PDB entry 4C2M | X-ray diffraction, 2.80 A resolution | chains A and B of the 15 polymer chains in the assembly

Chain A:
Molecule: DNA-directed RNA polymerase I subunit RPA190
Source organism: Saccharomyces cerevisiae
Notes: EC 2.7.7.6
UniProtKB: P10964 (RPA1_YEAST); residues 1-1664 here = UniProt positions 1-1664
Amino-acid sequence (1664 residues; row label = number of the first residue in the row):
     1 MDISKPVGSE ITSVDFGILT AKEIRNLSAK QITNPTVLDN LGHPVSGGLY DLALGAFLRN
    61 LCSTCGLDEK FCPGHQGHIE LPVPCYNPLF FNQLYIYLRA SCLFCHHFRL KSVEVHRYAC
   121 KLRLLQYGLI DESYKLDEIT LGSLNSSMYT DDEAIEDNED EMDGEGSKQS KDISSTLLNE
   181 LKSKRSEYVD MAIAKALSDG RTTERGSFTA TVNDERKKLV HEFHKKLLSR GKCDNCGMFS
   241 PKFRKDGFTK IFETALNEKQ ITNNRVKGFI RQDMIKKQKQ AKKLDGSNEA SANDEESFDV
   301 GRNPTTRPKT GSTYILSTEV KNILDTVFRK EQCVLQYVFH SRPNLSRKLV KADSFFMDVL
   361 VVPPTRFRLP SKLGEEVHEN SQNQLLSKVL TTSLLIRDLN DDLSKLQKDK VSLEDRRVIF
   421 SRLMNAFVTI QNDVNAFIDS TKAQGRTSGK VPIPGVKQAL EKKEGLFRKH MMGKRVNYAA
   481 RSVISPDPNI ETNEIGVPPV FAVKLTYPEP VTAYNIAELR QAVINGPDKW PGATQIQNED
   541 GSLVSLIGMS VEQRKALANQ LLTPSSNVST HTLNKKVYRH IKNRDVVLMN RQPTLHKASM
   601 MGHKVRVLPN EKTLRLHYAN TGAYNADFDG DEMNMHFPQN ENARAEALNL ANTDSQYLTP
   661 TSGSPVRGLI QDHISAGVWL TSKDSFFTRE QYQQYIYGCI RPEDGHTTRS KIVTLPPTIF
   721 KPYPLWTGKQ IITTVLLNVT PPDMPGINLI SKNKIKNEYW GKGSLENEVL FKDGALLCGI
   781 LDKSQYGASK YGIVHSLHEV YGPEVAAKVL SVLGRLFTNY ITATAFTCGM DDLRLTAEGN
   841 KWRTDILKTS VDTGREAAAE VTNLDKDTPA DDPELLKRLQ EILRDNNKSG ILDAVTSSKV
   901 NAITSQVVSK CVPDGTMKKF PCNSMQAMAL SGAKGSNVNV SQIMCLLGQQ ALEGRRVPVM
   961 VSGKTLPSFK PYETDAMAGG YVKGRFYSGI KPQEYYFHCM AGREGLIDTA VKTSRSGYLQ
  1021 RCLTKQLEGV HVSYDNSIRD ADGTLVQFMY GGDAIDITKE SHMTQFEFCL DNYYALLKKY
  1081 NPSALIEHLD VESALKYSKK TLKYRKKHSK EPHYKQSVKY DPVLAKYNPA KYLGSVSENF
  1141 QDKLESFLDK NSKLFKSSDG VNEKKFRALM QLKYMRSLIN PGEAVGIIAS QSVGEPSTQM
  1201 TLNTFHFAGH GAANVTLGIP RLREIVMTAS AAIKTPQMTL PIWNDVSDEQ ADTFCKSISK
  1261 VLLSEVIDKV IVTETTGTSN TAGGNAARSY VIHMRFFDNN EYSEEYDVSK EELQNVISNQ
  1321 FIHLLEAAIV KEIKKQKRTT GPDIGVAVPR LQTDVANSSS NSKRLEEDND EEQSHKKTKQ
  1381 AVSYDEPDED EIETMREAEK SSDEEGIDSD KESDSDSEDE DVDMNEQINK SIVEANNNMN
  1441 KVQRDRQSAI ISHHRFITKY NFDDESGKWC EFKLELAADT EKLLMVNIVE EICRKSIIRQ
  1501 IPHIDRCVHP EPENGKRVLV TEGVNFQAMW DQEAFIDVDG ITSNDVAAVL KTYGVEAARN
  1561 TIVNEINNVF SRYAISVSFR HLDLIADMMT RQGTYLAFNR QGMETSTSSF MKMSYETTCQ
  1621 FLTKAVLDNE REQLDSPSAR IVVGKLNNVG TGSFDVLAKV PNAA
Unresolved in the structure: 142-173, 274-311, 1206-1212, 1277-1285, 1340-1341, 1350-1360, 1396-1439
Ion coordination: Zn2+ site 1: Cys62, Cys65, Cys72, His75; Zn2+ site 2: Cys102, Cys105, Cys233, Cys236
From the paper describing this entry:
  - contacts within the chain: Arg1015-Asp1385, Arg1015-Asp1388
  - catalytic residues: Asp627, Asp629, Asp631 (proposed by the authors, not directly observed)
  - conformationally variable residues (side-chain flip): Asp627, Asp629

Chain B:
Molecule: DNA-directed RNA polymerase I subunit RPA135
Source organism: Saccharomyces cerevisiae
Notes: EC 2.7.7.6
UniProtKB: P22138 (RPA2_YEAST); numbering as in UniProt (aligned over 1-1203)
Amino-acid sequence (1203 residues; row label = number of the first residue in the row):
     1 MSKVIKPPGQ ARTADFRTLE RESRFINPPK DKSAFPLLQE AVQPHIGSFN ALTEGPDGGL
    61 LNLGVKDIGE KVIFDGKPLN SEDEISNSGY LGNKLSVSVE QVSIAKPMSN DGVSSAVERK
   121 VYPSESRQRL TSYRGKLLLK LKWSVNNGEE NLFEVRDCGG LPVMLQSNRC HLNKMSPYEL
   181 VQHKEESDEI GGYFIVNGIE KLIRMLIVQR RNHPMAIIRP SFANRGASYS HYGIQIRSVR
   241 PDQTSQTNVL HYLNDGQVTF RFSWRKNEYL VPVVMILKAL CHTSDREIFD GIIGNDVKDS
   301 FLTDRLELLL RGFKKRYPHL QNRTQVLQYL GDKFRVVFQA SPDQSDLEVG QEVLDRIVLV
   361 HLGKDGSQDK FRMLLFMIRK LYSLVAGECS PDNPDATQHQ EVLLGGFLYG MILKEKIDEY
   421 LQNIIAQVRM DINRGMAINF KDKRYMSRVL MRVNENIGSK MQYFLSTGNL VSQSGLDLQQ
   481 VSGYTVVAEK INFYRFISHF RMVHRGSFFA QLKTTTVRKL LPESWGFLCP VHTPDGSPCG
   541 LLNHFAHKCR ISTQQSDVSR IPSILYSLGV APASHTFAAG PSLCCVQIDG KIIGWVSHEQ
   601 GKIIADTLRY WKVEGKTPGL PIDLEIGYVP PSTRGQYPGL YLFGGHSRML RPVRYLPLDK
   661 EDIVGPFEQV YMNIAVTPQE IQNNVHTHVE FTPTNILSIL ANLTPFSDFN QSPRNMYQCQ
   721 MGKQTMGTPG VALCHRSDNK LYRLQTGQTP IVKANLYDDY GMDNFPNGFN AVVAVISYTG
   781 YDMDDAMIIN KSADERGFGY GTMYKTEKVD LALNRNRGDP ITQHFGFGND EWPKEWLEKL
   841 DEDGLPYIGT YVEEGDPICA YFDDTLNKTK IKTYHSSEPA YIEEVNLIGD ESNKFQELQT
   901 VSIKYRIRRT PQIGDKFSSR HGQKGVCSRK WPTIDMPFSE TGIQPDIIIN PHAFPSRMTI
   961 GMFVESLAGK AGALHGIAQD STPWIFNEDD TPADYFGEQL AKAGYNYHGN EPMYSGATGE
  1021 ELRADIYVGV VYYQRLRHMV NDKFQVRSTG PVNSLTMQPV KGRKRHGGIR VGEMERDALI
  1081 GHGTSFLLQD RLLNSSDYTQ ASVCRECGSI LTTQQSVPRI GSISTVCCRR CSMRFEDAKK
  1141 LLTKSEDGEK IFIDDSQIWE DGQGNKFVGG NETTTVAIPF VLKYLDSELS AMGIRLRYNV
  1201 EPK
Unresolved in the structure: 1-7, 82-86, 1142-1150
Ion coordination: Zn2+: Cys1104, Cys1107, Cys1128, Cys1131

How chain A and chain B interact:
Residue-residue contacts (471; chain A residue first):
  Met1(A) - Asn1094(B)
  Met1(A) - Tyr1098(B)  hydrophobic
  Lys5(A) - Gln1100(B)  hydrogen bond (backbone-side chain)
  Val7(A) - Gln1100(B)
  Val7(A) - Thr1175(B)
  Val7(A) - Val1176(B)  hydrophobic
  Ser9(A) - Thr1174(B)  hydrogen bond
  Ser9(A) - Thr1175(B)
  Ser9(A) - Val1176(B)
  Ser9(A) - Val1200(B)
  Ser9(A) - Glu1201(B)
  Glu10(A) - Asn1199(B)
  Glu10(A) - Val1200(B)
  Glu10(A) - Glu1201(B)  hydrogen bond (backbone-backbone)
  Ile11(A) - Tyr1198(B)  hydrophobic
  Ile11(A) - Asn1199(B)
  Thr12(A) - Asn1199(B)  hydrogen bond (backbone-backbone)
  Thr12(A) - Glu1201(B)
  Ser13(A) - Arg1197(B)
  Ser13(A) - Tyr1198(B)
  Ser13(A) - Asn1199(B)  hydrogen bond
  Val14(A) - Leu1196(B)  hydrophobic
  Val14(A) - Arg1197(B)
  Val14(A) - Tyr1198(B)  hydrophobic
  Asp15(A) - Arg1195(B)
  Asp15(A) - Leu1196(B)
  Asp15(A) - Arg1197(B)  hydrogen bond (backbone-backbone)
  Asp15(A) - Asn1199(B)  hydrogen bond
  Phe16(A) - Arg1195(B)
  Phe16(A) - Leu1196(B)  hydrophobic
  Gly17(A) - Ile1194(B)
  Gly17(A) - Arg1195(B)  hydrogen bond (backbone-backbone)
  Ile18(A) - Gly1193(B)
  Leu19(A) - Arg1130(B)
  Leu19(A) - Ser1190(B)
  Leu19(A) - Gly1193(B)  hydrogen bond (backbone-backbone)
  Leu19(A) - Arg1195(B)
  Glu23(A) - Arg1130(B)  salt bridge
  Glu23(A) - Arg1195(B)  salt bridge
  Arg25(A) - Arg1134(B)
  Asn26(A) - Arg1129(B)  hydrogen bond (side chain-backbone)
  Asn26(A) - Arg1130(B)  hydrogen bond (side chain-backbone)
  Asn26(A) - Ser1132(B)
  Asn26(A) - Arg1134(B)  hydrogen bond (backbone-side chain)
  Leu27(A) - Arg1129(B)
  Ser28(A) - Arg1129(B)  hydrogen bond (backbone-side chain)
  Ser28(A) - Arg1134(B)
  Ala29(A) - Arg1129(B)
  Ala29(A) - Gln1163(B)
  Ala53(A) - Gln1163(B)
  Ser63(A) - Gly1162(B)
  Ser63(A) - Gln1163(B)  hydrogen bond (backbone-backbone)
  Thr64(A) - Gln1114(B)  hydrogen bond (backbone-side chain)
  Thr64(A) - Val1117(B)
  Thr64(A) - Arg1129(B)
  Thr64(A) - Asp1161(B)
  Thr64(A) - Gly1162(B)  hydrogen bond (backbone-backbone)
  Thr64(A) - Gln1163(B)
  Cys65(A) - Val1117(B)
  Leu67(A) - Gln1115(B)
  Pro73(A) - Lys1183(B)
  His75(A) - Gln1114(B)
  Gln76(A) - Leu1111(B)
  Gln76(A) - Ser1190(B)  hydrogen bond
  Asn87(A) - Met1192(B)  hydrogen bond (side chain-backbone)
  Leu89(A) - Met1192(B)  hydrophobic
  Leu89(A) - Ile1194(B)  hydrophobic
  Met357(A) - Met1192(B)
  Val361(A) - Ser1190(B)
  Val361(A) - Ala1191(B)
  Pro363(A) - Ser1187(B)
  Arg366(A) - Ser1054(B)  hydrogen bond (side chain-backbone)
  Arg366(A) - Met1057(B)
  Arg366(A) - Phe1180(B)
  Phe367(A) - Leu1055(B)  hydrophobic
  Phe367(A) - Phe1180(B)  hydrophobic
  Phe367(A) - Tyr1184(B)  hydrophobic
  Phe367(A) - Ser1187(B)
  Leu369(A) - Ser1054(B)
  Gln382(A) - Glu1188(B)  hydrogen bond
  Phe437(A) - Ala1191(B)  hydrophobic
  Ile438(A) - Met1192(B)
  Val456(A) - Glu1188(B)
  Val456(A) - Met1192(B)  hydrophobic
  Lys457(A) - Met1192(B)
  Phe467(A) - Leu1185(B)  hydrophobic
  Arg468(A) - Glu1073(B)  salt bridge
  His470(A) - Gln1058(B)  hydrogen bond (backbone-side chain)
  His470(A) - Val1181(B)
  Met471(A) - Val1181(B)  hydrophobic
  Met471(A) - Leu1185(B)  hydrophobic
  Met472(A) - Glu1073(B)
  Met472(A) - Arg1076(B)  hydrogen bond
  Met472(A) - Leu1092(B)
  Gly473(A) - Val1071(B)
  Gly473(A) - Gly1072(B)
  Lys474(A) - Gln1058(B)
  Lys474(A) - Ile1069(B)
  Lys474(A) - Arg1070(B)
  Lys474(A) - Val1071(B)  hydrogen bond (backbone-backbone)
  Lys474(A) - Leu1092(B)  hydrogen bond (side chain-backbone)
  Lys474(A) - Ser1096(B)
  Lys474(A) - Asp1097(B)  salt bridge
  Lys474(A) - Pro1179(B)
  Arg475(A) - Pro1059(B)
  Arg475(A) - Val1060(B)
  Arg475(A) - Lys1061(B)
  Arg475(A) - Gly1068(B)  hydrogen bond (side chain-backbone)
  Arg475(A) - Ile1069(B)
  Arg475(A) - Arg1070(B)
  Arg475(A) - Ser1096(B)  hydrogen bond (backbone-side chain)
  Val476(A) - Arg1047(B)
  Val476(A) - Pro1059(B)
  Val476(A) - Gly1068(B)
  Val476(A) - Ile1069(B)  hydrogen bond (backbone-backbone)
  Val476(A) - Val1071(B)  hydrophobic
  Val476(A) - Arg1091(B)
  Val476(A) - Ser1095(B)
  Asn477(A) - Arg1047(B)  hydrogen bond
  Asn477(A) - Ser1048(B)
  Asn477(A) - Thr1049(B)
  Asn477(A) - Pro1059(B)
  Asn477(A) - Arg1091(B)  hydrogen bond (backbone-side chain)
  Asn477(A) - Ser1095(B)  hydrogen bond (backbone-backbone)
  Tyr478(A) - Arg1047(B)  hydrogen bond (backbone-backbone)
  Tyr478(A) - Ser1048(B)  hydrogen bond (backbone-backbone)
  Tyr478(A) - Thr1049(B)
  Tyr478(A) - Arg1091(B)  hydrogen bond (backbone-side chain)
  Ala479(A) - Val1046(B)
  Ala479(A) - Arg1047(B)  hydrogen bond (backbone-backbone)
  Ala479(A) - Arg1091(B)
  Ala480(A) - Gln1045(B)
  Ala480(A) - Val1046(B)  hydrophobic
  Arg481(A) - Phe1044(B)
  Arg481(A) - Gln1045(B)  hydrogen bond (backbone-backbone)
  Val483(A) - Asp1042(B)
  Ser485(A) - Ile913(B)
  Pro486(A) - Tyr781(B)
  Pro486(A) - Ser928(B)
  Asp487(A) - Tyr781(B)  hydrogen bond
  Pro488(A) - Gly780(B)
  Pro488(A) - Tyr781(B)
  Asn489(A) - Tyr781(B)  hydrogen bond
  Val500(A) - Phe1044(B)  hydrophobic
  Phe501(A) - Phe1044(B)  hydrophobic
  Phe501(A) - Gln1045(B)
  Phe501(A) - Val1046(B)  hydrophobic
  Lys504(A) - Val1046(B)
  Lys504(A) - Ser1048(B)
  Leu505(A) - Val1046(B)  hydrophobic
  Leu505(A) - Arg1047(B)
  Leu588(A) - Leu1079(B)  hydrophobic
  Leu588(A) - Leu1087(B)  hydrophobic
  Asn590(A) - Glu1075(B)
  Gln592(A) - Glu1075(B)
  Thr594(A) - Met1074(B)
  Thr594(A) - Glu1075(B)  hydrogen bond
  Thr594(A) - Ala1078(B)
  Lys597(A) - Ala1078(B)
  Lys597(A) - Gly1081(B)
  Lys597(A) - His1082(B)  hydrogen bond (backbone-side chain)
  Met600(A) - Glu1075(B)
  Met600(A) - Leu1079(B)  hydrophobic
  Met600(A) - His1082(B)  hydrogen bond (backbone-side chain)
  Glu611(A) - Arg929(B)  salt bridge
  Lys612(A) - Phe1044(B)
  Arg615(A) - Tyr781(B)
  Arg615(A) - Ser928(B)  hydrogen bond (side chain-backbone)
  Tyr618(A) - Gly780(B)  hydrogen bond (side chain-backbone)
  Tyr618(A) - Tyr781(B)
  Tyr618(A) - Asp782(B)
  Tyr618(A) - Met783(B)  hydrogen bond (side chain-backbone)
  Tyr618(A) - Asp784(B)
  Thr621(A) - Asp784(B)
  Asp627(A) - Asp784(B)
  Phe628(A) - Asp784(B)
  Phe628(A) - Val926(B)
  Asp629(A) - Lys916(B)  salt bridge
  Asp629(A) - Lys924(B)  salt bridge
  Asp629(A) - Val926(B)
  Asn634(A) - Ile1069(B)
  His636(A) - Ile1069(B)
  His636(A) - Val1071(B)
  His636(A) - Arg1091(B)  hydrogen bond
  Phe637(A) - Arg1091(B)
  Pro638(A) - Leu1087(B)  hydrophobic
  Pro638(A) - Asp1090(B)
  Gln639(A) - Asp1090(B)  hydrogen bond (backbone-side chain)
  Asn640(A) - Asp1090(B)
  Asn640(A) - Asn1094(B)
  Asn642(A) - Phe1086(B)
  Ala643(A) - Phe1086(B)
  Ala643(A) - Leu1087(B)
  Glu646(A) - Thr1084(B)
  Glu646(A) - Ser1085(B)  hydrogen bond (side chain-backbone)
  Glu646(A) - Phe1086(B)  hydrogen bond (side chain-backbone)
  Glu646(A) - Leu1087(B)  hydrogen bond (side chain-backbone)
  Leu650(A) - His1082(B)
  Leu650(A) - Thr1084(B)
  Ala651(A) - His1082(B)
  Gln656(A) - His1082(B)  hydrogen bond
  Ile670(A) - Met783(B)
  Ile670(A) - Asp784(B)
  Gln671(A) - Met783(B)
  Gln671(A) - Asp784(B)  hydrogen bond
  Gln671(A) - His952(B)  hydrogen bond (backbone-side chain)
  Asp672(A) - Ser777(B)  hydrogen bond
  Asp672(A) - Asp782(B)
  Asp672(A) - Met783(B)
  Asp672(A) - Asn950(B)  hydrogen bond
  Asp672(A) - His952(B)  salt bridge
  Ser675(A) - His952(B)  hydrogen bond
  Trp679(A) - Arg1023(B)
  Ile821(A) - Ser777(B)
  Ile821(A) - Tyr778(B)
  Thr822(A) - Tyr778(B)  hydrogen bond (side chain-backbone)
  Thr822(A) - Ser1015(B)  hydrogen bond (backbone-side chain)
  Thr822(A) - Ala1017(B)
  Ala823(A) - Leu1022(B)
  Thr824(A) - Leu1022(B)
  Thr824(A) - Arg1023(B)  hydrogen bond (backbone-backbone)
  Ala825(A) - Ile776(B)  hydrophobic
  Ala825(A) - Ser777(B)
  Ala825(A) - Leu1022(B)  hydrophobic
  Ala825(A) - Arg1023(B)  hydrogen bond (backbone-side chain)
  Phe826(A) - Ile776(B)
  Phe826(A) - Ser777(B)  hydrogen bond (backbone-backbone)
  Phe826(A) - Pro951(B)
  Phe826(A) - His952(B)
  Thr827(A) - Val775(B)  hydrogen bond (side chain-backbone)
  Thr827(A) - Pro951(B)
  Thr827(A) - Asp1025(B)
  Thr827(A) - Ile1026(B)
  Thr827(A) - Tyr1027(B)  hydrogen bond (side chain-backbone)
  Cys828(A) - Val775(B)
  Cys828(A) - Pro951(B)  hydrophobic
  Cys828(A) - Phe963(B)
  Cys828(A) - Tyr1027(B)
  Gly829(A) - Phe963(B)
  Gly829(A) - Tyr1027(B)
  Met830(A) - Phe963(B)  hydrophobic
  Met830(A) - Val964(B)  hydrophobic
  Met830(A) - Leu967(B)  hydrophobic
  Met830(A) - Ala993(B)  hydrophobic
  Met830(A) - His1008(B)
  Met830(A) - Tyr1027(B)
  Asp831(A) - His1008(B)
  Asp831(A) - Asn1010(B)  hydrogen bond
  Leu833(A) - Ile960(B)  hydrophobic
  Leu833(A) - Phe963(B)  hydrophobic
  Arg834(A) - Ala993(B)
  Arg834(A) - Asp994(B)  salt bridge
  Arg834(A) - Tyr1007(B)  hydrogen bond
  Arg834(A) - His1008(B)  hydrogen bond
  Arg843(A) - Glu988(B)  salt bridge
  Gln880(A) - Ser632(B)
  Gln880(A) - Thr633(B)  hydrogen bond (side chain-backbone)
  Arg884(A) - Ser632(B)
  Arg884(A) - Thr633(B)  hydrogen bond (side chain-backbone)
  Arg884(A) - Arg634(B)
  Arg884(A) - Gly635(B)
  Met917(A) - His1008(B)
  Met925(A) - Pro955(B)  hydrophobic
  Met928(A) - Pro951(B)
  Met928(A) - His952(B)
  Met928(A) - Pro955(B)  hydrophobic
  Ala933(A) - His952(B)
  Lys934(A) - His952(B)
  Lys934(A) - Pro955(B)
  Lys934(A) - Ser956(B)  hydrogen bond
  Gly935(A) - Pro955(B)
  Asn939(A) - Pro955(B)  hydrogen bond (side chain-backbone)
  Asn939(A) - Ser956(B)
  Asn939(A) - Met958(B)
  Gln942(A) - Met958(B)
  Ile943(A) - Met958(B)  hydrophobic
  Ile943(A) - Ile960(B)  hydrophobic
  Glu953(A) - Thr515(B)
  Glu953(A) - Lys519(B)  salt bridge
  Pro958(A) - Pro522(B)
  Met960(A) - Pro522(B)  hydrophobic
  Met960(A) - Glu523(B)
  Met960(A) - Val670(B)
  Val961(A) - Ser390(B)
  Val961(A) - Gln636(B)
  Val961(A) - Tyr671(B)
  Ser962(A) - Val670(B)  hydrogen bond (side chain-backbone)
  Ser962(A) - Tyr671(B)
  Lys964(A) - Val670(B)
  Lys964(A) - Met672(B)  hydrogen bond (side chain-backbone)
  Lys964(A) - Asn673(B)  hydrogen bond
  Thr965(A) - Pro522(B)
  Leu966(A) - Trp525(B)  hydrophobic
  Pro967(A) - Trp525(B)
  Pro967(A) - Gln669(B)
  Pro967(A) - Met672(B)
  Pro967(A) - Asn673(B)
  Pro967(A) - Ile674(B)  hydrogen bond (backbone-backbone)
  Ser968(A) - Ile674(B)  hydrogen bond (backbone-backbone)
  Ser968(A) - Val676(B)
  Ser968(A) - His686(B)  hydrogen bond (backbone-side chain)
  Phe969(A) - Asn673(B)
  Pro971(A) - Asn673(B)
  Gly984(A) - Glu988(B)
  Phe986(A) - Phe709(B)
  Phe986(A) - Asn710(B)
  Phe986(A) - Gln711(B)
  Phe986(A) - Met958(B)  hydrophobic
  Phe986(A) - Ile960(B)  hydrophobic
  Tyr987(A) - Phe709(B)
  Tyr987(A) - Ala993(B)
  Ser988(A) - Phe709(B)
  Ser988(A) - Thr991(B)
  Gly989(A) - Asp708(B)
  Gly989(A) - Phe709(B)
  Ile990(A) - Asp708(B)  hydrogen bond (backbone-backbone)
  Ile990(A) - Trp984(B)  hydrogen bond (backbone-side chain)
  Lys991(A) - Glu680(B)
  Lys991(A) - Trp984(B)
  Pro992(A) - Val676(B)  hydrophobic
  Pro992(A) - Pro693(B)  hydrophobic
  Pro992(A) - Trp984(B)
  Gln993(A) - Val676(B)
  Gln993(A) - Glu680(B)  hydrogen bond
  Tyr995(A) - Val531(B)  hydrophobic
  Tyr995(A) - Ser707(B)  hydrogen bond
  Tyr995(A) - Asp708(B)
  Tyr995(A) - Asn715(B)
  Tyr995(A) - Trp984(B)  hydrophobic
  Tyr996(A) - Leu520(B)
  Tyr996(A) - Leu521(B)  hydrogen bond (side chain-backbone)
  Tyr996(A) - Ser524(B)
  Tyr996(A) - Trp525(B)  hydrogen bond (side chain-backbone)
  Tyr996(A) - Pro530(B)  hydrophobic
  His998(A) - Gln711(B)
  His998(A) - Ser712(B)  hydrogen bond (backbone-side chain)
  Cys999(A) - Leu520(B)  hydrophobic
  Cys999(A) - Pro530(B)
  Cys999(A) - Val531(B)  hydrophobic
  Cys999(A) - Ser712(B)
  Met1000(A) - Leu520(B)
  Met1000(A) - Pro522(B)
  Gly1002(A) - Ser712(B)
  Arg1003(A) - Arg518(B)  hydrogen bond (side chain-backbone)
  Arg1003(A) - Leu520(B)
  Arg1003(A) - Pro530(B)  hydrogen bond (side chain-backbone)
  Arg1003(A) - Thr533(B)
  Arg1003(A) - Gly540(B)
  Glu1004(A) - Lys519(B)  salt bridge
  Leu1006(A) - Asp535(B)
  Leu1006(A) - Cys539(B)  hydrophobic
  Leu1006(A) - Met716(B)  hydrophobic
  Ile1007(A) - Thr515(B)
  Ile1007(A) - Arg518(B)
  Ile1007(A) - Lys519(B)
  Asp1008(A) - Thr515(B)
  Ala1010(A) - Arg518(B)
  Ala1010(A) - Gly536(B)
  Val1011(A) - Lys513(B)
  Val1011(A) - Thr514(B)
  Val1011(A) - Arg518(B)
  Lys1012(A) - Thr515(B)
  Thr1024(A) - Asp1077(B)  hydrogen bond
  Lys1025(A) - Glu1073(B)  salt bridge
  Lys1025(A) - Arg1076(B)
  Glu1028(A) - Arg1076(B)  salt bridge
  Glu1028(A) - Ile1080(B)
  Ala1184(A) - Ile1080(B)
  Ile1187(A) - Asp1077(B)
  Ile1187(A) - Ile1080(B)  hydrophobic
  Ile1187(A) - Gly1081(B)
  Ile1188(A) - Gly1081(B)
  Gln1191(A) - Asp1077(B)
  Gln1191(A) - Ala1078(B)
  Glu1332(A) - Asp255(B)
  Lys1335(A) - Ser228(B)
  Lys1335(A) - Asp255(B)  salt bridge
  Lys1335(A) - Gln257(B)
  Gln1336(A) - Lys315(B)  hydrogen bond (backbone-side chain)
  Thr1339(A) - Arg316(B)
  Pro1342(A) - Gln257(B)
  Ile1344(A) - Leu270(B)
  Ile1344(A) - Pro272(B)
  Ile1344(A) - Met275(B)  hydrophobic
  Ile1344(A) - Tyr317(B)
  Ile1344(A) - Tyr329(B)  hydrophobic
  Ile1344(A) - Phe334(B)  hydrophobic
  Gly1345(A) - Tyr269(B)
  Gly1345(A) - Lys333(B)
  Gly1345(A) - Phe334(B)
  Gly1345(A) - Val337(B)
  Ala1347(A) - Asn267(B)
  Ala1347(A) - Glu268(B)
  Ala1347(A) - Tyr269(B)
  Val1348(A) - Arg225(B)
  Val1348(A) - Glu268(B)  hydrogen bond (backbone-backbone)
  Val1348(A) - Leu270(B)  hydrophobic
  Ser1362(A) - Ser507(B)
  Ser1362(A) - Gln511(B)  hydrogen bond
  Leu1365(A) - Ser537(B)  hydrogen bond (backbone-side chain)
  Leu1365(A) - Pro538(B)
  Glu1366(A) - Arg204(B)  salt bridge
  Glu1366(A) - Pro538(B)
  Glu1367(A) - Ser537(B)
  Glu1367(A) - Pro538(B)
  Asp1368(A) - Pro534(B)
  Asp1368(A) - Asp535(B)
  Asp1368(A) - Pro538(B)
  Asp1368(A) - Gln720(B)
  Asn1369(A) - Asp535(B)  hydrogen bond (backbone-side chain)
  Asn1369(A) - Gly536(B)
  Asp1370(A) - Tyr717(B)  hydrogen bond
  Asp1370(A) - Gln720(B)  hydrogen bond
  Asp1370(A) - Met721(B)
  Glu1371(A) - Arg495(B)  salt bridge
  Glu1371(A) - Gln724(B)
  Glu1371(A) - Met1039(B)
  Ser1374(A) - Val1040(B)
  Lys1377(A) - Lys916(B)
  Thr1378(A) - Val1040(B)
  Gln1380(A) - Gly1068(B)
  Gln1380(A) - Ile1069(B)
  Gln1380(A) - Arg1070(B)  hydrogen bond (side chain-backbone)
  Ala1381(A) - Arg1070(B)
  Ala1381(A) - Gly1072(B)
  Ala1381(A) - Met1074(B)  hydrophobic
  Ala1381(A) - Glu1075(B)
  Val1382(A) - Arg1070(B)
  Val1382(A) - Gly1072(B)
  Val1382(A) - Glu1073(B)  hydrogen bond (backbone-backbone)
  Ser1383(A) - Glu1073(B)  hydrogen bond
  Ser1383(A) - Met1074(B)
  Tyr1384(A) - Met1074(B)  hydrophobic
  Tyr1384(A) - Asp1077(B)  hydrogen bond
  Asp1390(A) - Lys513(B)  salt bridge
  Glu1481(A) - Lys315(B)  salt bridge
  Lys1482(A) - Asp304(B)  salt bridge
  Lys1482(A) - Glu307(B)  salt bridge
  Lys1482(A) - Leu308(B)
  Leu1484(A) - Tyr252(B)
  Leu1484(A) - Asn254(B)
  Leu1484(A) - Arg305(B)
  Leu1484(A) - Leu308(B)  hydrophobic
  Asn1487(A) - Arg305(B)  hydrogen bond
  Cys1619(A) - Met1192(B)  hydrophobic
  Leu1622(A) - Leu1189(B)  hydrophobic
  Leu1622(A) - Ile1194(B)  hydrophobic
  Val1626(A) - Ile1194(B)  hydrophobic
  Arg1631(A) - Asn1199(B)
  Pro1637(A) - Ile1080(B)  hydrophobic
  Ser1638(A) - Arg1076(B)  hydrogen bond
  Ile1641(A) - Arg1076(B)
  Val1642(A) - Pro1179(B)
  Val1642(A) - Leu1182(B)
  Val1643(A) - Ala1177(B)
  Val1643(A) - Pro1179(B)
  Gly1644(A) - Gln1089(B)  hydrogen bond (backbone-side chain)
  Gly1644(A) - Leu1093(B)
  Gly1644(A) - Pro1179(B)
  Lys1645(A) - Gln1089(B)
  Leu1646(A) - Ser1085(B)
  Leu1646(A) - Phe1086(B)  hydrophobic
  Leu1646(A) - Gln1089(B)
  Asn1647(A) - Ser1085(B)
  Asn1647(A) - Leu1088(B)
  Val1649(A) - Ser1085(B)  hydrogen bond (backbone-side chain)
  Gly1650(A) - Gly1083(B)
  Thr1651(A) - Gly1083(B)  hydrogen bond (backbone-backbone)
  Thr1651(A) - Ser1085(B)  hydrogen bond (side chain-backbone)
  Thr1651(A) - Phe1086(B)
  Gly1652(A) - Ser1085(B)
Also at the interface, not in a pair above, chain A (235 interface residues in all): Gly8, Phe90, Lys348, Leu360, Pro364, Ala459, Leu460, Leu466, Lys469, Ser482, Pro593, Leu595, Thr613, Glu632, Ala647, His673, Tyr820, Lys970, Lys983, Arg985, Arg1021, Glu1274, Val1346, Arg1364, Ser1614
Also at the interface, not in a pair above, chain B (224 interface residues in all): Gly256, Val271, Gln398, His504, Cys529, Leu542, Asn543, Ala675, Gln682, Val685, Ile696, Leu697, Pro713, Ala786, Gln912, Asn987, Thr1018, Asn1041, Thr1056, Thr1112, Thr1113, Ile1178, Pro1202
The authors on this interface:
  - pairs named by the authors: Asp629(A)-Lys916(B), Asp629(A)-Lys924(B)

Overview:
235 residues of chain A and 224 residues of chain B are in contact, with 101 hydrogen bonds and 21 salt
bridges. Polar contacts include Glu23(A)-Arg1130(B), Glu23(A)-Arg1195(B) and Arg468(A)-Glu1073(B). The paper
describes contacts between Asp629(A) and Lys916(B) and Asp629(A) and Lys924(B). From the paper: catalytic
residues Asp627(A), Asp629(A) and Asp631(A); conformational variability at Asp627(A) and Asp629(A).
Here chain A is DNA-directed RNA polymerase I subunit RPA190 and chain B is DNA-directed RNA polymerase I
subunit RPA135, both from Saccharomyces cerevisiae. Entry 4C2M (Structure of RNA polymerase I at 2.8 A
resolution) was determined by X-ray diffraction.
